7EEP - chains W and X of the 24 polymer chains in the assembly; structure by electron microscopy, 3.75 A resolution.

== Chain W (and X) ==
Molecule: Pam1 adaptor proteins
Notes: chain X of this document is another copy of the same molecule, construct and numbering; everything in this record applies to it too
Chain sequence (182 residues; row label = number of the first residue in the row):
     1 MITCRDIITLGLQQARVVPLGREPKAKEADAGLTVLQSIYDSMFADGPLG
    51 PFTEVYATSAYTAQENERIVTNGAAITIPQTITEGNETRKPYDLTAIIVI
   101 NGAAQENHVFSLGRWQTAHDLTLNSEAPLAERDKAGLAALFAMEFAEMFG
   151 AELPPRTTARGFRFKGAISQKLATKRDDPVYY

== How chain W and chain X interact ==
Residue-residue contacts (38):
  Gln13(W) with Met148(X)
  Gln14(W) with Met148(X)
  Arg16(W) with Met148(X)
  Leu20(W) with Phe149(X), hydrophobic
  Thr88(W) with Tyr56(X)
  Lys90(W) with Tyr56(X); Val70(X)
  Leu112(W) with Gln105(X)
  Gly113(W) with Val70(X)
  Glu131(W) with Asp41(X); Gln105(X)
  Arg132(W) with Asp41(X); Ser42(X); Asp46(X), salt bridge
  Asp133(W) with Ser38(X); Ser42(X)
  Lys134(W) with Thr34(X); Ser38(X)
  Ala135(W) with Val35(X), hydrophobic; Ser38(X)
  Pro154(W) with Glu147(X)
  Arg156(W) with Glu147(X); Phe162(X)
  Arg160(W) with Ile39(X); Ser42(X)
  Arg163(W) with Ser42(X), hydrogen bond; Asp46(X), hydrogen bond (side chain-backbone); Gly47(X)
  Ala167(W) with Asp46(X)
  Ala173(W) with Ala45(X); Asp46(X); Pro51(X); Phe52(X), hydrogen bond (backbone-backbone)
  Thr174(W) with Phe52(X); Glu54(X); Arg68(X)
  Lys175(W) with Pro51(X); Phe52(X), hydrogen bond (backbone-backbone)
Other interface residues (no listed pair), chain W (26 interface residues in all): Gly21, Thr81, Asp93, Arg114, Thr157
Other interface residues (no listed pair), chain X (28 interface residues in all): Lys27, Ala31, Pro48, Thr53, Ile100, Gly102, Met143, Glu144

== Overview ==
Chain W and chain X form an interface of 26 and 28 residues respectively, with 4 hydrogen bonds and 1 salt
bridge. Among the polar pairs are Arg132(W)-Asp46(X), Arg163(W)-Ser42(X) and Arg163(W)-Asp46(X).
Both chains are Pam1 adaptor proteins. Entry 7EEP (Cyanophage Pam1 portal-adaptor complex) was determined by
electron microscopy, deposited together with 7EEA, 7EEL and 7EEQ.
